PDB entry 4TN1 | X-ray diffraction, 2.75 A resolution | chain B

== Chain B ==
Molecule: eIF5B
Source organism: Chaetomium thermophilum
Notes: engineered mutation(s): D533R
Sequence (345 residues; row label = number of the first residue in the row):
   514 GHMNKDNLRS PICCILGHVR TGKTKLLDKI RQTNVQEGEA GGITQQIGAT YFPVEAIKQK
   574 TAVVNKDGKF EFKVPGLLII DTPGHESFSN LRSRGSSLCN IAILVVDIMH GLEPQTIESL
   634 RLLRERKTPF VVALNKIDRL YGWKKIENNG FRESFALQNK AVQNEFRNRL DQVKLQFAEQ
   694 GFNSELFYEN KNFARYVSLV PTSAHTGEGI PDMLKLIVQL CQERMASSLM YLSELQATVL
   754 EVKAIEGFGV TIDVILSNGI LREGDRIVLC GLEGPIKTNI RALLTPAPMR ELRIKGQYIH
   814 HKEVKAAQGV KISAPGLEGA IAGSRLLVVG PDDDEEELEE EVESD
Not modelled in the structure: 514-516, 847-858
Disulfides: Cys527-Cys612
Ion coordination: Mg2+: Thr537, Thr557 (together with GTP-gamma-S)
Small-molecule neighbours: GTP-gamma-S (GSP; 5'-guanosine-diphosphate-monothiophosphate): His531, Val532, Arg533, Thr534, Gly535, Lys536, Thr537, Lys538, Gln549, Ile556, Thr557, Thr595, Pro596, Gly597, His598, Asn648, Lys649, Asp651, Arg652, Ser716, Ala717, His718

== Summary ==
Chain B binds GTP-gamma-S. Thr537 and Thr557 coordinate Mg2+.
Chain B is eIF5B (Chaetomium thermophilum); the structure, Translation initiation factor eIF5B (517-858)
mutant D533R from C. thermophilum, bound to GTPgammaS, was determined by X-ray diffraction (same publication
as 4TMT, 4TMV, 4TMW, 4TMX and 4TMZ).
